Entry 6NSN (X-ray diffraction, 2.60 A resolution); this record covers chains B and C of the 4 polymer chains in the assembly.

== Chain B ==
Molecule: TetR family transcriptional regulator CifR
From: Pseudomonas aeruginosa
Reference sequence: A0A0H2ZCS5 (A0A0H2ZCS5_PSEAB); residues 1-196 here = UniProt positions 1-196
Sequence (198 residues; row label = number of the first residue in the row; numbers below 1 keep their minus sign (Gly-1 is residue -1)):
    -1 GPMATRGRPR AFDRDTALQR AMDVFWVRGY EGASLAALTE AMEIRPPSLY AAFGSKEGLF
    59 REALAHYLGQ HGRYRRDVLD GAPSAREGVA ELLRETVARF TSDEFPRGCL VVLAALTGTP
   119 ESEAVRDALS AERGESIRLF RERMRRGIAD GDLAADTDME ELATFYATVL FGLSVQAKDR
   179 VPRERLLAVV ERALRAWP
Not modelled in the structure: -1 to 4
Construct notes: expression tag (-1 to 0); engineered mutation Thr99 (Cys in A0A0H2ZCS5), Arg181 (Cys in A0A0H2ZCS5)
Modified positions: Cys107 (3-sulfinoalanine; CSD)

== Chain C ==
Molecule: 26-nt DNA strand
Sequence (26 nucleotides; row label = number of the first residue in the row):
     1 TTATTTGTAT CGATCACTAT AAATTT

== Interface between chain B and chain C ==
Contacting residue pairs (20; chain B residue first):
  Gly5(B) - DT25(C)  sugar contact
  Arg6(B) - DA23(C)  hydrogen bond to the base
  Arg6(B) - DT24(C)  hydrogen bond to the sugar
  Arg6(B) - DT25(C)  sugar contact
  Pro7(B) - DT25(C)  phosphate contact
  Ala31(B) - DA16(C)  phosphate contact
  Ser32(B) - DC15(C)  phosphate contact
  Ser32(B) - DA16(C)  phosphate contact
  Leu33(B) - DA16(C)  hydrogen bond to the phosphate
  Ala34(B) - DC15(C)  phosphate contact
  Pro44(B) - DC17(C)  base contact
  Pro44(B) - DT18(C)  base contact
  Pro45(B) - DT18(C)  base contact
  Pro45(B) - DA19(C)  base contact
  Tyr48(B) - DA16(C)  sugar contact
  Tyr48(B) - DC17(C)  hydrogen bond to the phosphate
  Tyr48(B) - DT18(C)  base contact
  Ser53(B) - DC17(C)  phosphate contact
  Lys54(B) - DA16(C)  salt bridge to the phosphate
  Lys54(B) - DC17(C)  hydrogen bond to the phosphate
Other interface residues (no listed pair), chain B (13 interface residues in all): Glu29
Other interface residues (no listed pair), chain C (10 interface residues in all): DA22, DT26

== In short ==
The interface between chain B and chain C involves 13 residues on one side and 10 on the other; the contacts
include 5 hydrogen bonds and 1 salt bridge. Polar pairs include Arg6(B)-DA23(C), Arg6(B)-DT24(C) and
Leu33(B)-DA16(C).
Chain B is TetR family transcriptional regulator CifR (Pseudomonas aeruginosa) and chain C is a 26-nt DNA
strand; the structure, TetR family transcriptional regulator CifR C99T-C181R Cysteines mutant complexed with
26bp double-strand operator DNA, was determined by X-ray diffraction (same publication as 6NSM and 6NSR).
